4JGV - chains A and B; structure by X-ray diffraction, 3.01 A resolution.

[Chain A (and B)]
Molecule: Nuclear receptor subfamily 4 group A member 1
From: Homo sapiens
Notes: fragment: ligand binding domain; chain B of this document is another copy of the same molecule, construct and numbering; everything in this record applies to it too
UniProt: P22736 (NR4A1_HUMAN); numbering as in UniProt (aligned over 351-598)
Amino-acid sequence (249 residues; row label = number of the first residue in the row):
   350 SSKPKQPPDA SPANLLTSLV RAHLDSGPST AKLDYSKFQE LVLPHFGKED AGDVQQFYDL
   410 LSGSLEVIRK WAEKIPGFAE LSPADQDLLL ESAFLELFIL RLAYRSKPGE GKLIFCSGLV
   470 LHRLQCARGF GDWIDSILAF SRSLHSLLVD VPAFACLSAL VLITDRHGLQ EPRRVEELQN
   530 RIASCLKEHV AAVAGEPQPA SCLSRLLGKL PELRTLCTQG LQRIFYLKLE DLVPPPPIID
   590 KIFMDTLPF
Not modelled in the structure: 350-361, 544, 547, 550-551 (chain B: 350-361, 394-396, 543-550)
Differences from the reference sequence: expression tag (350)
UniProt features mapped onto this chain:
  - region: Pro521 to Gly544 (Binds lipopolysaccharide), Pro584 to Thr595 (AF-2)
  - modified residue: Ser351 (Phosphoserine)
  - mutagenesis: Tyr453 (Y453A: Abolishes binding to activity regulator Cytosporone B), Thr595 (T595E: Strongly weakens interaction with STK11)
Residues lining bound ligands: 1-(3,4,5-trihydroxyphenyl)nonan-1-one (T94): Leu449, Phe489, Leu493, Leu506, Leu509, Val510, Ile512, Thr513, Gln528, Leu555, Leu556, Lys558, Leu559, Leu562

[Chain A / chain B interface]
Contacting residue pairs (10; chain A residue first):
  Leu570(A) with Phe574(B)
  Gln571(A) with Phe574(B); Tyr575(B)
  Phe574(A) with Leu570(B); Gln571(B); Phe574(B), hydrophobic
  Tyr575(A) with Gln571(B)
  Lys577(A) with Phe598(B)
  Leu578(A) with Thr567(B)
  Phe598(A) with Lys577(B)
Also at the interface, not in a pair above, chain A (11 interface residues in all): Thr567, Phe592, Leu596, Pro597
Also at the interface, not in a pair above, chain B (12 interface residues in all): Leu578, Phe592, Met593, Leu596, Pro597

[Summary]
11 residues of chain A and 12 residues of chain B are in contact. Ligands of chain A:
1-(3,4,5-trihydroxyphenyl)nonan-1-one. UniProt lists 2 mutagenesis sites on chain A.
Chain A and chain B are both Nuclear receptor subfamily 4 group A member 1 (Homo sapiens); the structure,
Crystal Structure of Human Nur77 Ligand-binding Domain in Complex with THPN, was determined by X-ray
diffraction together with 4KZI, 4KZJ and 4KZM from the same study.
